Entry 1WTR (X-ray diffraction, 1.80 A resolution); this record covers chains C and A of the 3 polymer chains in the assembly.

== Chain C ==
Molecule: 8-nt DNA strand
Sequence (8 nucleotides; numbered 109 to 116; the number before each row is that of its first residue):
   109 GCGATCGC

== Chain A ==
Molecule: DNA-binding proteins 7a/7b/7d
Source organism: Sulfolobus acidocaldarius
UniProtKB: P13123 (DN71_SULAC); residues 1-66 here correspond to UniProt positions 0-65 (UniProt number = residue number - 1)
Chain sequence (66 residues; numbered 1 to 66; the number before each row is that of its first residue):
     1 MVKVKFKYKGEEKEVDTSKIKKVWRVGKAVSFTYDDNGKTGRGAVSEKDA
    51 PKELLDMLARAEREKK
Differences from the reference sequence: engineered mutation Ala29 (Met28 in P13123)
Reported in the primary citation:
  - binding site for the 8-nt DNA strand: Trp24, Arg42
  - mutagenesis - M29A: decreased binding to the 8-nt DNA strand (chain C)
  - binding site for the 8-nt DNA strand (chain C): Val26

== Chain C / chain A interface ==
Contacting residue pairs (18; chain C residue first):
  DA112(C) - Arg42(A)  base contact
  DT113(C) - Tyr8(A)  sugar contact
  DT113(C) - Lys9(A)  phosphate contact
  DC114(C) - Lys7(A)  sugar contact
  DC114(C) - Tyr8(A)  sugar contact
  DC114(C) - Lys9(A)  hydrogen bond to the phosphate
  DC114(C) - Ser31(A)  base contact
  DC114(C) - Ala44(A)  phosphate contact
  DG115(C) - Lys7(A)  salt bridge to the phosphate
  DG115(C) - Val26(A)  hydrogen bond to the base
  DG115(C) - Gly27(A)  base contact
  DG115(C) - Ala29(A)  sugar contact
  DG115(C) - Ala44(A)  sugar contact
  DG115(C) - Val45(A)  sugar contact
  DG115(C) - Ser46(A)  phosphate contact
  DC116(C) - Lys28(A)  phosphate contact
  DC116(C) - Ser46(A)  hydrogen bond to the phosphate
  DC116(C) - Lys48(A)  salt bridge to the phosphate
Other interface residues (no listed pair), chain A (14 interface residues in all): Gly10

== In short ==
5 residues of chain C face 14 of chain A across their interface, with 3 hydrogen bonds and 2 salt bridges.
Polar pairs include DG115(C)-Val26(A), DC114(C)-Lys9(A) and DC116(C)-Ser46(A). The paper reports a binding
site for the 8-nt DNA strand at Trp24(A) and Arg42(A); M29A of chain A reduces binding to the 8-nt DNA strand
(chain C).
Here chain C is an 8-nt DNA strand and chain A is DNA-binding proteins 7a/7b/7d (Sulfolobus acidocaldarius).
Entry 1WTR (Hyperthermophile chromosomal protein SAC7D single mutant M29A in complex with DNA GCGATCGC) was
determined by X-ray diffraction together with 1WTO, 1WTQ, 1WTV, 1WTX and 1XYI from the same study.
